PDB entry 8FRL | electron microscopy, 3.20 A resolution | chains F and G of the 4 polymer chains in the assembly

# Chain F
Molecule: Lipopolysaccharide export system permease protein LptF
Organism: Acinetobacter baylyi ADP1
UniProt: Q6FFD7 (Q6FFD7_ACIAD); numbering as in UniProt (aligned over 1-366)
Sequence (366 residues; row label = number of the first residue in the row):
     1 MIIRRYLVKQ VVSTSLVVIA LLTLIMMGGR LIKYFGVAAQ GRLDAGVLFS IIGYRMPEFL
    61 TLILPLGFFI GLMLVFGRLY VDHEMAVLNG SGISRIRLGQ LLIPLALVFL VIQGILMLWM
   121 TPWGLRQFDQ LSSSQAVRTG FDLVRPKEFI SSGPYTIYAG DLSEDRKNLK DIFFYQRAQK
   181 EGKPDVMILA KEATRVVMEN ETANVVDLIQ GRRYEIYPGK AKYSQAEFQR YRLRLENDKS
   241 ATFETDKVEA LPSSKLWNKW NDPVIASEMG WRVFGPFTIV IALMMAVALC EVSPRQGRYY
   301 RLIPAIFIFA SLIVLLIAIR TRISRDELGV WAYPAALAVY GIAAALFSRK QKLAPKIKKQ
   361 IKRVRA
Not modelled in the structure: 1, 177-184, 196-203, 217-222, 236-246, 351-366
Small-molecule neighbours:
  - JSG ((2R,4R,5R,6R)-6-[(1R)-1,2-bis(oxidanyl)ethyl]-2-[(2R,4R,5R,6R)-6-[(1R)-1,2-bis(oxidanyl)ethyl]-5-[(2S,3S,4R,5R,6R)-6-[(1S)-1,2-bis(oxidanyl)ethyl]-4-[(2R,3S,4R,5S,6R)-6-[(1S)-2-[(2S,3S,4S,5S,6R)-6-[(1S)-1,2-bis(oxidanyl)ethyl]-3,4,5-tris(oxidanyl)oxan-2-yl]oxy-1-oxidanyl-ethyl]-3,4-bis(oxidanyl)-5-phosphonooxy-oxan-2-yl]oxy-3-oxidanyl-5-phosphonooxy-oxan-2-yl]oxy-2-carboxy-2-[[(2R,3S,4R,5R,6R)-5-[[(3R)-3-dodecanoyloxytetradecanoyl]amino]-6-[[(2R,3S,4R,5R,6R)-3-oxidanyl-5-[[(3R)-3-oxidanyltetradecanoyl]amino]-4-[(3R)-3-oxidanyltetradecanoyl]oxy-6-phosphonooxy-oxan-2-yl]methoxy]-3-phosphonooxy-4-[(3R)-3-tetradecanoyloxytetradecanoyl]oxy-oxan-2-yl]methoxy]oxan-4-yl]oxy-4,5-bis(oxidanyl)oxane-2-carboxylic acid): Leu-22, Ile-25, Met-26, Arg-30, Lys-33, Tyr-34, Arg-42, Arg-55, Glu-58, Phe-59, Thr-61, Leu-62, Leu-66, Ile-70, Gln-113, Met-117, Trp-271, Gly-275, Thr-278, Ile-306, Ala-310, Ile-313, Leu-316, Ile-317
  - Y75 ((7S,10S,13S,17P)-10-(4-aminobutyl)-7-(3-aminopropyl)-17-(6-aminopyridin-3-yl)-20-chloro-13-[(1H-indol-3-yl)methyl]-12-methyl-6,7,9,10,12,13,15,16-octahydropyrido[2,3-b][1,5,8,11,14]benzothiatetraazacycloheptadecine-8,11,14(5H)-trione): Glu-58, Glu-249, Trp-271, Val-314, Ile-317, Ala-318, Arg-320, Thr-321
Reported in the primary citation:
  - binding site for Y75: Glu-58, Glu-249, Trp-271, Val-314, Ile-317, Arg-320, Thr-321
  - mutagenesis - E249K: decreased growth in response to Y75
  - binding site for JSG: Arg-30, Arg-55
  - mutagenesis - R30A, R55G: abolished growth
  - mutagenesis - R30K, R55K: decreased growth in response to antibiotic
  - mutagenesis - I317N: decreased growth in response to macrocyclic peptides

# Chain G
Molecule: LPS export ABC transporter permease LptG
Organism: Acinetobacter baylyi ADP1
UniProt: Q6FFD6 (Q6FFD6_ACIAD); numbering as in UniProt (aligned over 1-356)
Sequence (356 residues; row label = number of the first residue in the row):
     1 MLARRIVAKH VTKTTALAML GTTIVLVILQ VLFTYLGELS NLKADYSAWQ AFLYVLWGAP
    61 RYLYEILPIS ALIGAILGLG TLASNSELIV MRSVGISLWR IVGWVIRSAL VLVLLSFALS
   121 EWVVPYTNER ANSVKSHQSV AALGEVRGYW SREGQRFIYV DYANSQGQLK RIQVVDFDDN
   181 YRLKSVTNAE QGQFVKDGQW LLNHSQQMAI QGQGDAVLAN AAKQPFSLAL QPKYVHMVTI
   241 DPEDLSFSQL VSFMNYMREY SQVPKTYQLA FWKKVASPFA LITLVLVACS FIFGPLRQQS
   301 MGFRLVIALF IGLGFYYLQD FLGYASLVYN PSPAWFVLGP IVLMFVAGSY LLYRAR
Not modelled in the structure: 1-3, 138-144, 211-217, 356
Small-molecule neighbours:
  - JSG ((2R,4R,5R,6R)-6-[(1R)-1,2-bis(oxidanyl)ethyl]-2-[(2R,4R,5R,6R)-6-[(1R)-1,2-bis(oxidanyl)ethyl]-5-[(2S,3S,4R,5R,6R)-6-[(1S)-1,2-bis(oxidanyl)ethyl]-4-[(2R,3S,4R,5S,6R)-6-[(1S)-2-[(2S,3S,4S,5S,6R)-6-[(1S)-1,2-bis(oxidanyl)ethyl]-3,4,5-tris(oxidanyl)oxan-2-yl]oxy-1-oxidanyl-ethyl]-3,4-bis(oxidanyl)-5-phosphonooxy-oxan-2-yl]oxy-3-oxidanyl-5-phosphonooxy-oxan-2-yl]oxy-2-carboxy-2-[[(2R,3S,4R,5R,6R)-5-[[(3R)-3-dodecanoyloxytetradecanoyl]amino]-6-[[(2R,3S,4R,5R,6R)-3-oxidanyl-5-[[(3R)-3-oxidanyltetradecanoyl]amino]-4-[(3R)-3-oxidanyltetradecanoyl]oxy-6-phosphonooxy-oxan-2-yl]methoxy]-3-phosphonooxy-4-[(3R)-3-tetradecanoyloxytetradecanoyl]oxy-oxan-2-yl]methoxy]oxan-4-yl]oxy-4,5-bis(oxidanyl)oxane-2-carboxylic acid): Leu-26, Leu-29, Gln-30, Phe-33, Thr-34, Arg-61, Glu-65, Ile-66, Leu-309, Phe-310, Leu-313, Tyr-316, Tyr-317
  - Y75 ((7S,10S,13S,17P)-10-(4-aminobutyl)-7-(3-aminopropyl)-17-(6-aminopyridin-3-yl)-20-chloro-13-[(1H-indol-3-yl)methyl]-12-methyl-6,7,9,10,12,13,15,16-octahydropyrido[2,3-b][1,5,8,11,14]benzothiatetraazacycloheptadecine-8,11,14(5H)-trione): Leu-36, Leu-39, Ser-40
Reported in the primary citation:
  - binding site for Y75: Leu-36

# Interface between chain F and chain G
Contacting residue pairs (56; chain F residue first):
  Leu-21(F) / Phe-310(G)  hydrophobic
  Ile-25(F) / Phe-310(G)  hydrophobic
  Ile-25(F) / Leu-313(G)  hydrophobic
  Ile-25(F) / Tyr-317(G)  hydrogen bond (backbone-side chain)
  Gly-29(F) / Tyr-317(G)
  Ile-32(F) / Tyr-317(G)  hydrophobic
  Ile-32(F) / Asp-320(G)
  Ile-32(F) / Phe-321(G)
  Ile-32(F) / Tyr-324(G)
  Phe-35(F) / Phe-321(G)  hydrophobic
  Phe-35(F) / Tyr-324(G)  hydrophobic
  Phe-35(F) / Ala-325(G)
  Gly-36(F) / Tyr-324(G)
  Ala-39(F) / Tyr-324(G)
  Lys-147(F) / Gln-262(G)
  Lys-147(F) / Val-263(G)
  Lys-147(F) / Pro-264(G)
  Glu-148(F) / Pro-264(G)
  Glu-148(F) / Thr-266(G)
  Phe-149(F) / Trp-150(G)  hydrophobic
  Phe-149(F) / Ser-151(G)
  Phe-149(F) / Arg-152(G)
  Phe-149(F) / Phe-157(G)  hydrophobic
  Ser-151(F) / Trp-150(G)
  Thr-156(F) / Trp-150(G)  hydrogen bond
  Tyr-158(F) / Arg-152(G)  hydrogen bond
  Tyr-158(F) / Gln-262(G)  hydrogen bond
  Glu-164(F) / Val-328(G)
  Glu-164(F) / Tyr-329(G)
  Glu-164(F) / Asn-330(G)  hydrogen bond
  Asp-171(F) / Arg-152(G)  salt bridge
  Asp-171(F) / Tyr-181(G)  hydrogen bond
  Phe-173(F) / Trp-150(G)  hydrophobic
  Phe-173(F) / Phe-157(G)  hydrophobic
  Tyr-175(F) / Trp-150(G)  hydrophobic
  Tyr-175(F) / Gln-173(G)  hydrogen bond
  Met-187(F) / Val-175(G)  hydrophobic
  Met-187(F) / Phe-177(G)  hydrophobic
  Leu-189(F) / Phe-177(G)  hydrophobic
  Leu-189(F) / Tyr-181(G)  hydrophobic
  Arg-212(F) / Tyr-181(G)
  Tyr-214(F) / Phe-177(G)  hydrophobic
  Tyr-214(F) / Tyr-181(G)  hydrogen bond (side chain-backbone)
  Tyr-214(F) / Arg-182(G)
  Tyr-214(F) / Leu-183(G)  hydrophobic
  Tyr-223(F) / Leu-183(G)  hydrophobic
  Tyr-223(F) / Ile-210(G)
  Gln-296(F) / Ser-300(G)  hydrogen bond (backbone-side chain)
  Gly-297(F) / Ser-300(G)
  Tyr-299(F) / Gly-302(G)
  Tyr-299(F) / Phe-303(G)  hydrophobic
  Ile-303(F) / Leu-305(G)  hydrophobic
  Ile-303(F) / Val-306(G)  hydrophobic
  Phe-307(F) / Leu-29(G)  hydrophobic
  Phe-307(F) / Phe-33(G)  hydrophobic
  Val-314(F) / Leu-36(G)  hydrophobic
Interface residues without a listed pair, chain F (36 interface residues in all): Gly-28, Lys-33, Pro-146, Ser-163, Ile-216, Gln-225, Tyr-300, Leu-302
Interface residues without a listed pair, chain G (37 interface residues in all): Asn-180, Val-186, Met-208, Leu-327

# Overview
The interface between chain F and chain G involves 36 residues on one side and 37 on the other, with 9
hydrogen bonds and 1 salt bridge. Polar pairs include Asp-171(F)/Arg-152(G), Ile-25(F)/Tyr-317(G) and
Thr-156(F)/Trp-150(G). The paper reports a binding site for Y75 at Glu-58(F), Glu-249(F) and Leu-36(G) among
others; R30A and R55G of chain F abolish growth; 6 substitutions were tested in all.
Here chain F is Lipopolysaccharide export system permease protein LptF and chain G is LPS export ABC
transporter permease LptG, both from Acinetobacter baylyi ADP1. Entry 8FRL (Acinetobacter baylyi LptB2FG bound
to lipopolysaccharide and a macrocyclic peptide) was determined by electron microscopy, deposited together
with 8FRM, 8FRN, 8FRO, 8FRP, 8UFG and 8UFH.
